4PJ7 - chains G and H of the 4 polymer chains in the assembly; structure by X-ray diffraction, 2.50 A resolution.

Chain G:
Protein: TCR-alpha
Organism: Homo sapiens
Amino-acid sequence (203 residues; row label = number of the first residue in the row):
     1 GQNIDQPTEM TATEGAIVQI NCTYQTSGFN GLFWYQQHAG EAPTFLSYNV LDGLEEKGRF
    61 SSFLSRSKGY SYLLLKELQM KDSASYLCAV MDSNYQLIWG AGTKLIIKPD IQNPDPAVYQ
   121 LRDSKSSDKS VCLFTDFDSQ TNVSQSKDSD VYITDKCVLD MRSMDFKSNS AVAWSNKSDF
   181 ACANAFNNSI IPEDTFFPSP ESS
Unresolved in the structure: 200-203
Disulfide bonds: Cys22-Cys88, Cys132-Cys182
From the paper describing this entry:
  - binding site for the ligand 2LJ: Tyr95

Chain H:
Protein: TCR-beta
Organism: Homo sapiens
Amino-acid sequence (243 residues; each row starts with the number of its first residue; numbering starts at 0):
     0 MIAGITQAPT SQILAAGRRM TLRCTQDMRH NAMYWYRQDL GLGLRLIHYS NTAGTTGKGE
    60 VPDGYSVSRA NTDDFPLTLA SAVPSQTSVY FCASSGGTNN EQFFGPGTRL TVLEDLKNVF
   120 PPEVAVFEPS EAEISHTQKA TLVCLATGFY PDHVELSWWV NGKEVHSGVC TDPQPLKEQP
   180 ALNDSRYALS SRLRVSATFW QNPRNHFRCQ VQFYGLSEND EWTQDRAKPV TQIVSAEAWG
   240 RAD
Unresolved in the structure: 0-2, 241-242
Disulfide bonds: Cys23-Cys91, Cys143-Cys208

Chain G / chain H interface:
Contacting residue pairs (82; chain G residue first):
  Phe33(G) - Asn98(H)
  Phe33(G) - Glu100(H)
  Tyr35(G) - Glu100(H)
  Tyr35(G) - Gln101(H)  hydrogen bond (side chain-backbone)
  Tyr35(G) - Phe103(H)  hydrophobic
  Gln37(G) - Gln37(H)  hydrogen bond
  Gln37(G) - Phe90(H)
  Glu41(G) - Phe90(H)
  Ala42(G) - Phe90(H)  hydrophobic
  Ala42(G) - Phe103(H)  hydrophobic
  Ala42(G) - Gly104(H)
  Pro43(G) - Phe103(H)
  Phe45(G) - Glu100(H)
  Met91(G) - Thr97(H)
  Met91(G) - Asn98(H)
  Leu97(G) - Gln101(H)
  Trp99(G) - Tyr35(H)  hydrogen bond
  Trp99(G) - Leu43(H)  hydrophobic
  Trp99(G) - Phe103(H)  hydrophobic
  Gly100(G) - Gly42(H)
  Ala101(G) - Gly40(H)
  Ala101(G) - Leu41(H)
  Ala101(G) - Gly42(H)
  Asp115(G) - His135(H)  salt bridge
  Tyr119(G) - Ser129(H)
  Tyr119(G) - Ala131(H)
  Tyr119(G) - Glu132(H)
  Tyr119(G) - His135(H)  hydrogen bond
  Tyr119(G) - Thr136(H)
  Gln120(G) - Ser129(H)
  Leu121(G) - Phe126(H)
  Leu121(G) - Glu127(H)
  Leu121(G) - Thr140(H)
  Leu121(G) - Val142(H)  hydrophobic
  Arg122(G) - Phe126(H)
  Arg122(G) - Glu127(H)  hydrogen bond (backbone-backbone)
  Asp123(G) - Val125(H)
  Asp123(G) - Phe126(H)
  Asp123(G) - Glu127(H)  hydrogen bond (backbone-backbone)
  Ser124(G) - Val125(H)  hydrogen bond (side chain-backbone)
  Ser124(G) - Glu127(H)
  Lys129(G) - Phe126(H)
  Val131(G) - Leu144(H)  hydrophobic
  Leu133(G) - Thr140(H)
  Thr135(G) - Arg193(H)
  Asp136(G) - Thr136(H)
  Asp136(G) - Arg193(H)  salt bridge
  Ser149(G) - Glu177(H)
  Tyr152(G) - Leu175(H)  hydrophobic
  Tyr152(G) - Glu177(H)  hydrogen bond (side chain-backbone)
  Ile153(G) - Leu175(H)
  Thr154(G) - Asp171(H)
  Thr154(G) - Leu175(H)
  Thr154(G) - Ser189(H)
  Thr154(G) - Arg191(H)  hydrogen bond
  Asp155(G) - Arg191(H)  hydrogen bond (backbone-side chain)
  Cys157(G) - Cys169(H)  disulfide
  Cys157(G) - Thr170(H)
  Val158(G) - Cys169(H)
  Leu159(G) - Gly167(H)
  Leu159(G) - Cys169(H)  hydrophobic
  Leu159(G) - Arg193(H)
  Asp160(G) - Ser166(H)  hydrogen bond (backbone-side chain)
  Asp160(G) - Gly167(H)  hydrogen bond (backbone-backbone)
  Met161(G) - Ser166(H)
  Met161(G) - Gly167(H)
  Met161(G) - Arg193(H)
  Met161(G) - Val194(H)  hydrophobic
  Met161(G) - Ser195(H)
  Arg162(G) - His165(H)
  Arg162(G) - Ser166(H)  hydrogen bond (backbone-side chain)
  Phe166(G) - Lys138(H)
  Phe166(G) - Arg193(H)
  Ser168(G) - Arg193(H)  hydrogen bond
  Ser170(G) - Arg191(H)  hydrogen bond
  Ala171(G) - Arg191(H)
  Val172(G) - Arg191(H)
  Trp174(G) - Leu144(H)  hydrophobic
  Trp174(G) - Leu175(H)  hydrophobic
  Trp174(G) - Ala187(H)  hydrophobic
  Phe196(G) - His135(H)
  Pro198(G) - Ala131(H)  hydrophobic
Also at the interface, not in a pair above, chain G (46 interface residues in all): Leu87, Tyr95, Ser163
Also at the interface, not in a pair above, chain H (48 interface residues in all): Asn99, Pro105, Ala124, Pro128, Thr146, Val168, Lys176, Pro179, Glu236
Cross-chain cystine bridges: Cys157(G)-Cys169(H)

Summary:
46 residues of chain G face 48 of chain H across their interface; the contacts include 1 disulfide bond, 15
hydrogen bonds and 2 salt bridges. Polar contacts include Asp115(G)-His135(H), Asp136(G)-Arg193(H) and
Tyr35(G)-Gln101(H). From the paper: a binding site for the ligand 2LJ at Tyr95(G).
Chain G is TCR-alpha and chain H is TCR-beta, both from Homo sapiens; the structure, Structure of human
MR1-5-OP-RU in complex with human MAIT TRBV6-4 TCR, was determined by X-ray diffraction (same publication as
4PJ5, 4PJ8, 4PJ9, 4PJA, 4PJB, 4PJC and 7 further entries).
